PDB entry 7KAO | electron microscopy, 4.00 A resolution | chains A and B of the 6 polymer chains in the assembly

Chain A:
Name: Protein transport protein SEC61
Source organism: Saccharomyces cerevisiae (strain ATCC 204508 / S288c)
UniProt: P32915 (SC61A_YEAST); numbering as in UniProt (aligned over 1-480)
Chain sequence (480 residues; numbered 1 to 480; the number before each row is that of its first residue):
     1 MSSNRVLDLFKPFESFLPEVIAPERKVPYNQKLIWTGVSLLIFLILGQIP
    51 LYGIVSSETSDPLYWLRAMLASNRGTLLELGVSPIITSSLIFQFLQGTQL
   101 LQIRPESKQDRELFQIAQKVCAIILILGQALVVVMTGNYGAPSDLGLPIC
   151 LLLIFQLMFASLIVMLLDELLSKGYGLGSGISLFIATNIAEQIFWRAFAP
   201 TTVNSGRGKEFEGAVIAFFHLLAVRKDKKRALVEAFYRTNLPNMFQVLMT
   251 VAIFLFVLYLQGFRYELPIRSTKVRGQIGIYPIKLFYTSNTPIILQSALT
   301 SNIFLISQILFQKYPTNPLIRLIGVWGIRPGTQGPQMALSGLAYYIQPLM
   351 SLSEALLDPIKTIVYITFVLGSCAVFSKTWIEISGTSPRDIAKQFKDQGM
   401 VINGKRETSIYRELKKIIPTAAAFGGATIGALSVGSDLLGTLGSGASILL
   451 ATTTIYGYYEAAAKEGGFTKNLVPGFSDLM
Unresolved in the structure: 1-11, 56-60, 143-146, 329-335, 469-480
Construct notes: engineered mutation Leu-90 (Met in P32915), Ile-185 (Thr in P32915), Ile-294 (Met in P32915), Leu-450 (Met in P32915)
UniProt features mapped onto this chain:
  - mutagenesis: Lys-273 (K273P/G: Severe growth defect), Arg-275 (R275D/G/P/Q/Y: Severe growth defect; R275E/F/V: Severe growth defect; lowers SRP-dependent and SRP-independent translocation), Gly-276 (G276P: Severe growth defect), Lys-405 (K405D/E/P: Severe growth defect), Arg-406 (R406D: Severe growth defect; lowers SRP-dependent translocation; R406E: Severe growth defect; lowers SRP-dependent and SRP-independent translocation; R406H/W: Severe growth defect)

Chain B:
Name: Protein transport protein SBH1
Source organism: Saccharomyces cerevisiae (strain ATCC 204508 / S288c)
UniProt: P52870 (SC6B1_YEAST); numbering as in UniProt (aligned over 1-82)
Chain sequence (82 residues; each row starts with the number of its first residue):
     1 MSSPTPPGGQRTLQKRKQGSSQKVAASAPKKNTNSNNSILKIYSDEATGL
    51 RVDPLVVLFLAVGFIFSVVALHVISKVAGKLF
Unresolved in the structure: 1-50

Interface between chain A and chain B:
Residue-residue contacts (27):
  Pro-18(A) / Arg-51(B)
  Glu-19(A) / Arg-51(B)
  Glu-19(A) / Val-52(B)  hydrogen bond (backbone-backbone)
  Val-20(A) / Val-52(B)
  Ile-21(A) / Arg-51(B)
  Ile-21(A) / Val-52(B)
  Trp-35(A) / Pro-54(B)  hydrophobic
  Trp-35(A) / Leu-55(B)  hydrophobic
  Val-38(A) / Leu-58(B)  hydrophobic
  Ile-42(A) / Ala-61(B)  hydrophobic
  Ile-45(A) / Ile-65(B)  hydrophobic
  Ile-49(A) / Ile-65(B)  hydrophobic
  Ile-49(A) / Val-68(B)  hydrophobic
  Pro-50(A) / His-72(B)
  Leu-51(A) / His-72(B)  hydrogen bond (backbone-side chain)
  Tyr-52(A) / Leu-71(B)  hydrophobic
  Tyr-52(A) / His-72(B)
  Tyr-52(A) / Ser-75(B)
  Gln-156(A) / Phe-64(B)
  Gln-156(A) / Leu-71(B)
  Phe-159(A) / Phe-64(B)  hydrophobic
  Ala-160(A) / Phe-64(B)
  Ile-163(A) / Ala-61(B)  hydrophobic
  Ile-163(A) / Phe-64(B)  hydrophobic
  Leu-166(A) / Val-57(B)  hydrophobic
  Leu-170(A) / Pro-54(B)  hydrophobic
  Tyr-175(A) / Pro-54(B)  hydrophobic
Also at the interface, not in a pair above, chain A (24 interface residues in all): Leu-17, Leu-46, Leu-77, Leu-152, Leu-167
Also at the interface, not in a pair above, chain B (14 interface residues in all): Leu-60

Summary:
24 residues of chain A and 14 residues of chain B are in contact; the contacts include 2 hydrogen bonds. Polar
pairs include Leu-51(A)/His-72(B) and Glu-19(A)/Val-52(B). UniProt lists 5 mutagenesis sites on chain A.
Chain A is Protein transport protein SEC61 and chain B is Protein transport protein SBH1, both from
Saccharomyces cerevisiae (strain ATCC 204508 / S288c); the structure, Cryo-EM structure of the Sec complex
from S. cerevisiae, Sec61 pore mutant, class without Sec62, was determined by electron microscopy (same
publication as 7KAH, 7KAI, 7KAJ, 7KAK, 7KAL, 7KAM and 8 further entries).
